PDB entry 6HIX | electron microscopy, 3.39 A resolution | chains AX and AA of the 91 polymer chains in the assembly

# Chain AX
Protein: ul23m
Source organism: Trypanosoma brucei brucei
UniProt: Q387G3 (Q387G3_TRYB2); residue numbers follow UniProt; this construct covers 1-246
Amino-acid sequence (246 residues; row label = number of the first residue in the row):
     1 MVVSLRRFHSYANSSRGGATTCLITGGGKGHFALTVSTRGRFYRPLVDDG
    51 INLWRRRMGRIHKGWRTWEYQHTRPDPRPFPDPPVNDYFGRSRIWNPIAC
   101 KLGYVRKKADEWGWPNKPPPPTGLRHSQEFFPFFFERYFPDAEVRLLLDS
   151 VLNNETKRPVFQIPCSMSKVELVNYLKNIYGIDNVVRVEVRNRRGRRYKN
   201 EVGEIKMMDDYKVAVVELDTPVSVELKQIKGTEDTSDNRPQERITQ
Not modelled in the structure: 1-60, 229-246

# Chain AA
Molecule: 12S rRNA
Source organism: Trypanosoma brucei brucei
Sequence (1178 nucleotides; row label = number of the first residue in the row; note: 5 numbers in that range are skipped by the numbering (no residue carries them; nothing is unmodelled there); a row labelled like 455A-455E holds insertion residues (455A, then the next letters in order)):
     1 AUUUUACCAAUUAAGAAGAAUAUUAUAAUAAUGGGUGUCUUAUAUUUUAA
    51 AUAAAUAUUUAAAUUCCGUGUAGUAAAUUUAUUAUUUGUAUUAUUUAUAU
   101 AAUAGGUGUAUUAUAUUUAAAUUUUAAAUUUGUUGUUUUAUAUUUAGAUA
   151 CAUAUUUAUAGAUUAAUAUAUUUAAAUAAUAUUUUAAAAUUUAUUGAACU
   201 GUAAUUAUUAGUUUAAUAUUUUUAGUUUGAUGUUGAAAUAUUUAAUUAAA
   251 GAUGUUACAGUUGUUCUAUAUGUACCAAAUAAAUAUAGUAAGAUUAUUUU
   301 AGUUGAAUUAAUAAAUAAAUAUUUAUUUUUCUUUGUAAAUAUUAUGAACA
   351 AUUUAAAAAUUAAUCUGUUUAACUAAAAUGUUAUAUAUAAUAAUCUAAGU
   401 UAAUUUGAAUAUUAAAAGUACAAGUAUAAUUUGUAAUUCUAAAGUAUA
   454 UU
455A-455E AAUGG
   456 UAUAUUUUUAGUAGGUAAAUGAAAAGUAUAAAUGGAUAUAACUUAAUAUU
   506 UAAUAUUUGUUUAAUGAAAAGUAUUUUAUUAUUAUAUUGUAUAGUAUUAU
   556 UAUAGUGUAUAGUUUUUUAAAAAUAUAAAAAUAUUGUUAAUAAAAUUAUC
   606 GUAUUUUAAGUGCGUUAAUUAAAUGCGUUUAUCUAAGAUAAUUAUUUAAG
   656 AUUAUUCUUGUAAAUAUAUUUAAAUAUUAAUAAUUCUUAAAAUAAAGAAA
   706 CAUCCUCAAUUGCAAUAUUAUUGUAGCAUAGUAAUUUCUUAACUAAGUAU
   756 UUAAUUUUUCCAUAGAAAAUUUUUAAAUUACAAGAAAGAAAAUAAAGUAU
   806 GAAUUAAUAUCAAAAUUUUAAUAAAAAUUAAAAAAUUAAAAUAGGGCAAG
   856 UCCUACUCUCCUUUACAAAAGAAACAUUAUGAUAUGUAAUUGUAUGUUUG
   906 AUUGGGGCAAUACUAUAUUUAUUUAUAUAGCAUAAGAACUAUAUUCUUUG
   956 AAAUUAUAAAAGGUUCGAGCAGGUUAACAAGCAUUAAAAAUAAAUGUGUU
  1006 UCAUCGUCUACUUAUUACCAUGAUUGAUUGUUCAUCAAAAUAGUAAUUCG
  1056 UUAGUUGGGUUAAAAUCGUUGUAAAGCAGAUUUGUUUAUAUAUUUAAUUU
  1106 UUAUAAUUAAUAAUAAUUAAUAUAAGUACGCAAGGAUUGAUUAUUGAAAA
  1156 AAGAAAGAAGAAUAUAAUUUAUA
Not modelled in the structure: 199-276, 304-316, 345-368, 455A-455E, 584-793, 849-874, 894-943, 956-1095, 1117-1155, 1177-1178
Sequence notes: conflict A448 (U1811 in 343546), A622 (U1985 in 343546), A636 (G1999 in 343546), G702 (A2065 in 343546), C706 (U2069 in 343546), C743 (G2106 in 343546), G752 (A2115 in 343546), U757 (A2120 in 343546), U760 (G2123 in 343546), U762 (G2125 in 343546), G789 (C2152 in 343546), G793 (U2156 in 343546), A875 (G2238 in 343546), G876 (A2239 in 343546), A877 (G2240 in 343546)
Ion coordination: Mg2+ site 1 near A30 (its only coordinating residue here); Mg2+ site 2 near A140 (its only coordinating residue here); Mg2+ site 3 near A146 (its only coordinating residue here); Mg2+ site 4: U396, U438, C439; Mg2+ site 5: A411, U413, A414

# Chain AX / chain AA interface
Residue-residue contacts (82; chain AX residue first):
  Ile61(AX) - U191(AA)  hydrogen bond to the sugar
  Ile61(AX) - U192(AA)  sugar contact
  His62(AX) - U191(AA)  sugar contact
  Trp65(AX) - U191(AA)  base contact
  Trp65(AX) - A282(AA)  base contact
  Trp65(AX) - A283(AA)  hydrogen bond to the base
  Trp65(AX) - U284(AA)  phosphate contact
  Arg66(AX) - U284(AA)  hydrogen bond to the phosphate
  Tyr70(AX) - A283(AA)  phosphate contact
  Tyr70(AX) - U284(AA)  hydrogen bond to the phosphate
  Gln71(AX) - U56(AA)  base contact
  His72(AX) - A55(AA)  salt bridge to the phosphate
  His72(AX) - U56(AA)  hydrogen bond to the base
  Arg74(AX) - A54(AA)  base contact
  Arg78(AX) - A281(AA)  salt bridge to the phosphate
  Arg78(AX) - A282(AA)  phosphate contact
  Pro79(AX) - A281(AA)  sugar contact
  Pro83(AX) - G35(AA)  base contact
  Pro84(AX) - G35(AA)  base contact
  Val85(AX) - G35(AA)  base contact
  Val85(AX) - U36(AA)  base contact
  Tyr88(AX) - U527(AA)  hydrogen bond to the phosphate
  Tyr88(AX) - A528(AA)  hydrogen bond to the phosphate
  Phe89(AX) - G37(AA)  base contact
  Arg91(AX) - A528(AA)  salt bridge to the phosphate
  Arg91(AX) - U530(AA)  salt bridge to the phosphate
  Arg91(AX) - A546(AA)  salt bridge to the phosphate
  Ser92(AX) - U527(AA)  hydrogen bond to the phosphate
  Ser92(AX) - A528(AA)  hydrogen bond to the phosphate
  Arg93(AX) - G37(AA)  hydrogen bond to the sugar
  Trp95(AX) - U38(AA)  phosphate contact
  Trp95(AX) - C39(AA)  phosphate contact
  Cys100(AX) - G35(AA)  phosphate contact
  Cys100(AX) - U36(AA)  phosphate contact
  Lys101(AX) - U32(AA)  base contact
  Lys101(AX) - G33(AA)  salt bridge to the phosphate
  Lys101(AX) - G35(AA)  phosphate contact
  Leu102(AX) - G35(AA)  sugar contact
  Gly103(AX) - U38(AA)  sugar contact
  Gly103(AX) - C39(AA)  sugar contact
  Tyr104(AX) - U41(AA)  phosphate contact
  Tyr104(AX) - A42(AA)  hydrogen bond to the base
  Arg106(AX) - U36(AA)  sugar contact
  Arg106(AX) - G37(AA)  salt bridge to the phosphate
  Arg106(AX) - U38(AA)  sugar contact
  Lys107(AX) - C39(AA)  hydrogen bond to the phosphate
  Lys107(AX) - U40(AA)  salt bridge to the phosphate
  Lys107(AX) - U41(AA)  salt bridge to the phosphate
  Leu147(AX) - U532(AA)  sugar contact
  Asp149(AX) - U532(AA)  base contact
  Ser150(AX) - U532(AA)  base contact
  Arg158(AX) - A536(AA)  salt bridge to the phosphate
  Val160(AX) - U532(AA)  sugar contact
  Gln162(AX) - U532(AA)  hydrogen bond to the phosphate
  Ser168(AX) - A541(AA)  hydrogen bond to the phosphate
  Ser168(AX) - U542(AA)  hydrogen bond to the phosphate
  Lys169(AX) - A541(AA)  salt bridge to the phosphate
  Lys169(AX) - U542(AA)  salt bridge to the phosphate
  Arg187(AX) - U535(AA)  hydrogen bond to the sugar
  Arg187(AX) - A536(AA)  salt bridge to the phosphate
  Arg187(AX) - U537(AA)  base contact
  Glu189(AX) - U535(AA)  sugar contact
  Val190(AX) - U543(AA)  phosphate contact
  Arg191(AX) - U532(AA)  hydrogen bond to the phosphate
  Arg191(AX) - A533(AA)  salt bridge to the phosphate
  Arg191(AX) - U534(AA)  salt bridge to the phosphate
  Asn192(AX) - U543(AA)  hydrogen bond to the phosphate
  Asn192(AX) - G544(AA)  hydrogen bond to the phosphate
  Arg193(AX) - A533(AA)  salt bridge to the phosphate
  Arg193(AX) - U534(AA)  base contact
  Arg196(AX) - U529(AA)  hydrogen bond to the base
  Arg196(AX) - U531(AA)  sugar contact
  Arg197(AX) - A528(AA)  phosphate contact
  Arg197(AX) - U529(AA)  salt bridge to the phosphate
  Arg197(AX) - U530(AA)  salt bridge to the phosphate
  Lys206(AX) - G37(AA)  base contact
  Met207(AX) - G37(AA)  hydrogen bond to the base
  Asp209(AX) - G37(AA)  base contact
  Tyr211(AX) - U532(AA)  hydrogen bond to the phosphate
  Lys212(AX) - U543(AA)  salt bridge to the phosphate
  Val213(AX) - U532(AA)  sugar contact
  Glu217(AX) - A536(AA)  phosphate contact
Interface residues without a listed pair, chain AX (55 interface residues in all): Lys63, Thr73, Ala99, Tyr198, Ile205, Met208
Interface residues without a listed pair, chain AA (39 interface residues in all): A53, U280, A285, U545

# Summary
55 residues of chain AX face 39 of chain AA across their interface; the contacts include 22 hydrogen bonds and
19 salt bridges. Polar contacts include Trp65(AX)-A283(AA), His72(AX)-U56(AA) and Tyr104(AX)-A42(AA).
U396(AA), U438(AA) and C439(AA) form the Mg2+ site 4.
Here chain AX is ul23m and chain AA is 12S rRNA, both from Trypanosoma brucei brucei. Entry 6HIX (Cryo-EM
structure of the Trypanosoma brucei mitochondrial ribosome - This entry contains the large mitoribosomal
subunit) was determined by electron microscopy, deposited together with 6HIV, 6HIW, 6HIY and 6HIZ.
